1E1H - chains B and D of the 4 polymer chains in the assembly; structure by X-ray diffraction, 1.80 A resolution.

# Chain B (and D)
Name: Botulinum neurotoxin type A light chain
Organism: Clostridium botulinum
Notes: EC 3.4.24.69; chain D of this document is another copy of the same molecule, construct and numbering; everything in this record applies to it too
Reference sequence: Q45894 (BXA2_CLOBO); residues 250-415 here correspond to UniProt positions 251-416 (UniProt number = residue number + 1)
Sequence (174 residues; each row starts with the number of its first residue):
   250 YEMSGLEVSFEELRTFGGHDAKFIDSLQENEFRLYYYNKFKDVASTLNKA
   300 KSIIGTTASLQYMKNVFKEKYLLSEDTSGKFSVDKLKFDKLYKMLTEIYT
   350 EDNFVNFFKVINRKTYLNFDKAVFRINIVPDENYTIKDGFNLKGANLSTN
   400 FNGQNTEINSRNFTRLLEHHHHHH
Unresolved in the structure: 250, 393, 416-423 (chain D: 393, 416-423)
Ion coordination: Zn2+: Glu261 (shared with 2 residues of chain A; 1 residue of chain C)
Curated features (UniProtKB/Swiss-Prot):
  - binding site (Zn(2+)): Glu261
  - site: Tyr365 (Transition state stabilizer)
Reported in the primary citation:
  - Zn2+ coordination: Glu261
  - catalytic residues: Tyr365 (proposed by the authors, not directly observed)
  - conformationally variable residues (side-chain flip): Tyr365
  - contacts within the chain: Arg362-Tyr365 (hydrogen bond)
  - specificity-determining residues: Glu260 (proposed by the authors, not directly observed)
  - self-association interface (contacts with another copy of this molecule): Gly254 to Val257

# How chain B and chain D interact
Contacting residue pairs - 26 pairs, chain B then chain D:
  Glu251(B) with Glu256(D)
  Met252(B) with Glu256(D)
  Ser253(B) with Glu256(D); Val257(D); Ser258(D); Tyr365(D), hydrogen bond
  Gly254(B) with Leu255(D); Glu256(D), hydrogen bond (backbone-backbone); Leu366(D)
  Leu255(B) with Gly254(D); Leu255(D), hydrophobic; Phe368(D), hydrophobic
  Glu256(B) with Glu251(D); Met252(D); Ser253(D); Gly254(D), hydrogen bond (backbone-backbone); Glu256(D)
  Val257(B) with Ser253(D)
  Ser258(B) with Ser253(D)
  Phe272(B) with Phe368(D), hydrophobic
  Tyr365(B) with Ser253(D), hydrogen bond
  Leu366(B) with Ser253(D); Gly254(D)
  Phe368(B) with Gly254(D); Leu255(D), hydrophobic; Phe272(D), hydrophobic
Also at the interface, not in a pair above, chain B (13 interface residues in all): Lys271
Also at the interface, not in a pair above, chain D (13 interface residues in all): Lys370
From the paper, about this interface:
  - residue pairs: Ser253(B)-Tyr365(D), Glu256(B)-Glu251(D)

# Summary
The chain B/chain D interface involves 13 residues from each chain, with 4 hydrogen bonds. Polar contacts
include Ser253(B)-Tyr365(D) and Gly254(B)-Glu256(D). The authors report contacts between Ser253(B) and
Tyr365(D) and Glu256(B) and Glu251(D). Curated annotation (UniProt) lists Zn2+-binding residue Glu261(B) on
chain B. From the paper: the catalytic residue Tyr365(B); Zn2+ coordination by Glu261(B).
Chain B and chain D are both Botulinum neurotoxin type A light chain (Clostridium botulinum); the structure,
Crystal Structure of recombinant Botulinum Neurotoxin Type A Light Chain, self-inhibiting Zn endopeptidase,
was determined by X-ray diffraction.
